9B1W - chains Y and a of the 54 polymer chains in the assembly; structure by electron microscopy, 3.26 A resolution.

Chain Y:
Molecule: 23S rRNA
From: Mycolicibacterium smegmatis
Sequence (2951 nucleotides; each row starts with the number of its first residue; note: 168 numbers in that range are skipped by the numbering (no residue carries them; nothing is unmodelled there)):
     2 AAGUGUUUAA GGGCGCAUGG UGGAUGCCUU GGCACUGGGA GCCGAUGAAG GACGUAGGAG
    62 GCUGCGAUAA GCCUCGGGGA GCUGUCAACC GAGCGUUGAU CCGAGGAUGU CCGAAUGGGG
   122 AAACCCGGCA CGAGUGAUGU CGUGUCACCA GGCGCUGAAU AUAUAGGCGU CUGGGGGGAA
   182 CGCGGGGAAG UGAAACAUCU CAGUACCCGU AGGAAGAGAA AACAAAAUGU GAUUCCGUGA
   242 GUAGUGGCGA GCGAAAGCGG AGGAUGGCUA AACCGUAUGC AUGUGAUACC GGGUAGGGGU
   302 UGUGUGUGCG GGGUUGUGGG ACCUAUCUUU CCGGCUCUAC CUGGCUGGAG GGCAGUGAGA
   362 AAAUGUUGUG GUUAGCGGAA AUGGCUUGGG AUGGCCUGCC GUAGACGGUG AGAGCCCGGU
   422 ACGUGAAAAC CCGACGUCUG UCUUGAUGGU GUUCCCGAGU AGCAGCGGGC CCGUGGAAUC
   482 UGCUGUGAAU CUGCCGGGAC CACCCGGUAA GCCUGAAUAC UUCCCAGUGA CCGAUAGCGG
   542 AUUAGUACCG UGAGGGAAUG GUGAAAAGUA CCCCGGGAGG GGAGUGAAAG AGUACCUGAA
   602 ACCGUGCGCU UACAAUCCGU CAGAGCCCUC GACGUGUCGU GGGGUGAUGG CGUGCCUUUU
   662 GAAGAAUGAG CCUGCGAGUC AGGGACAUGU CGCGAGGUUA ACCCGGGUGG GGUAGCCGCA
   722 GCGAAAGCGA GUCUGAAUAG GGCGUAUCCA CACAAGAGUG UGUGGUGUAG UGGUGUGUUC
   782 UGGACCCGAA GCGGAGUGAU CUACCCAUGG CCAGGGUGAA GCGCGGGUAA GACCGCGUGG
   842 AGGCCCGAAC CCACUUAGGU UGAAGACUGA GGGGAUGAGC UGUGGGUAGG GGUGAAAGGC
   902 CAAUCAAACU CCGUGAUAGC UGGUUCUCCC CGAAAUGCAU UUAGGUGCAG CGUCGCAUGU
   962 UUCUUGCCGG AGGUAGAGCU ACUGGAUGGC CGAUGGGCCC CACAGGGUUA CUGACGUCAG
  1022 CCAAACUCCG AAUGCCGGUA AGUCCAAGAG UGCGGCAGUG AGACGGCGGG GGAUAAGCUC
  1082 CGUGCGUCGA GAGGGAAACA GCCCAGAUCG CCGGCUAAGG CCCCUAAGCG UGUGCUAAGU
  1142 GGAAAAGGAU GUGCAGUCGC GAAGACAACC AGGAGGUUGG CUUAGAAGCA GCCACCCUUG
  1202 AAAGAGUGCG UAAUAGCUCA CUGGUCAAGU GAUUGUGCGC CGAUAAUGUA GCGGGGCUCA
  1262 AGCACACCGC CGAAGCCGCG GCAGCCAACG UGUUGGCUGG GUAGGGGAGC GUCCUGCAUC
  1322 CGGUGAAGCC GCCGAGUGAU CGAGUGGUGG AGGGUGUGGG AGUGAGAAUG CAGGCAUGAG
  1382 UAGCGAUUAG GCAAGUGAGA ACCUUGCCCG CCGAAAGACC AAGGGUUCCU GGGCCAGGCC
  1442 AGUCCGCCCA GGGUGAGUCG GGACCUAAGG CGAGGCCGAC AGGCGUAGUC GAUGGACAAC
  1502 GGGUUGAUAU UCCCGUACCC GUGUAUGUGC GUCCAUGAUG
  1629 GUAGUCAAGC GAUGGGGUGA CGCAGGAAGG UAGCCGUACC GGUCAGUGGU AAUACCGGGG
  1689 UAAGCCUGUA GGGAGUCAGA UAGGUAAAUC CGUCUGGCAU AUAUCCUGAG AGGUGAUGCA
  1749 UAGCCGAGUG AGGCGAAUUC GGUGAUCCUA UGCUGCCGAG AAAAGCCUCU AGCGAGGACA
  1809 UACACGGCCC GUACCCCAAA CCAACACAGG UGGUCAGGUA GAGAAUACUA AGGCGUACGA
  1869 GUGAACUAUG GUUAAGGAAC UCGGCAAAAU GCCCCCGUAA CUUCGGGAGA AGGGGGACCC
  1929 ACAUGGCGUG UAAGCCUUUA CGGCCCAAGC GUGAGUGGGU GGCACAAACC AGUGAGAAGC
  1989 GACUGUUUAC UAAAAACACA GGUCCGUGCG AAGUCGCAAG ACGAUGUAUA CGGACUGACG
  2049 CCUGCCCGGU GCUGGAAGGU UAAGAGGACC CGUUAACUCC CUUUGGGGGU GAAGCGGAGA
  2109 AUUUAAGCCC CAGUAAACGG CGGUGGUAAC UAUAACCAUC CUAAGGUAGC GAAAUUCCUU
  2169 GUCGGGUAAG UUCCGACCUG CACGAAUGGC GUAACGACUU CUCAACUGUC UCAACCAUAG
  2229 ACUCGGCGAA AUUGCACUAC GAGUAAAGAU GCUCGUUACG CGCGGCAGGA CGAAAAGACC
  2289 CCGGGACCUU CACUACAACU UGGUAUUGGU GCUCGAU
  2407 CGUAUUGGGC CUCUAACCUC GGACCGUAUA UCCGGUUCAG GGACAGUGCC UGGUGGGUAG
  2467 UUUAACUGGG GCGGUUGCCU CCUAAAAUGU AACGGAGGCG CCCAAAGGUU CCCUCAACCU
  2527 GGACGGCAAU CAGGUGUUGA GUGUAAGUGC ACAAGGGAGC UUGACUGCGA GACGGACAUG
  2587 UCGAGCAGGG ACGAAAGUCG GGACUAGUGA UCCGGCACCU CUGAGUGGAA GGGGUGUCGC
  2647 UCAACGGAUA AAAGGUACCC CGGGGAUAAC AGGCUGAUCU UCCCCAAGAG UCCAUAUCGA
  2707 CGGGAUGGUU UGGCACCUCG AUGUCGGCUC GUCGCAUCCU GGGGCUGGAG CAGGUCCCAA
  2767 GGGUUGGGCU GUUCGCCCAU UAAAGCGGCA CGCGAGCUGG GUUUAGAACG UCGUGAGACA
  2827 GUUCGGUCUC UAUCCGCCGC GCGCGUCAGA AGCUUGAGGA AACCUGUCCC UAGUACGAGA
  2887 GGACCGGGAC GGACGAACCU CUGGUAUACC AGUUGUCCCA CCAGGGGCAC GGCUGGAUAG
  2947 CCACGUUCGG ACAGGAUAAC CGCUGAAAGC AUCUAAGCGG GAAACCUCUU CCAAGACCAG
  3007 GCUUCUCACC CUCUAGGAGG GAUAAGGCCC CCCGCAGACC ACGGGAUUGA UAGACCAGAC
  3067 CUGGAAGCCU AGUAAUAGGU GCAGGGAACU GGCACUAACC GGCCGAAAAC UUAC
Bound ions: Mg2+ site 1 near U7 (its only coordinating residue here); Mg2+ site 2: G13, G14; Mg2+ site 3: G77, G78; Mg2+ site 4: U109, G110; Mg2+ site 5: A116, U117; Mg2+ site 6 near U117 (its only coordinating residue here); Mg2+ site 7: G152, G153; Mg2+ site 8: U163, A164; Mg2+ site 9: G191, U2467; Mg2+ site 10: A195, A196; Mg2+ site 11: A196, C197; Mg2+ site 12 near G204 (its only coordinating residue here); 288 more Mg2+ sites not listed

Chain a:
Name: Large ribosomal subunit protein uL3
From: Mycolicibacterium smegmatis
UniProt: A0QSD1 (RL3_MYCS2); residues 2-215 here = UniProt positions 2-215
Chain sequence (214 residues; each row starts with the number of its first residue):
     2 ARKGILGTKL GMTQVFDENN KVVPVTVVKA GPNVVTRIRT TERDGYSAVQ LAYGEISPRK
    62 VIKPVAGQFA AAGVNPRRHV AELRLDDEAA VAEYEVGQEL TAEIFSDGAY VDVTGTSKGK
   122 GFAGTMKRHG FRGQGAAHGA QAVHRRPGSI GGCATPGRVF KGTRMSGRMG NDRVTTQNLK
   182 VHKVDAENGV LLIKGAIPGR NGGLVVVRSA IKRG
Bound ions: Mg2+: His-145 (shared with A1876(Y) of chain Y)

Chain Y / chain a interface:
Contacting residue pairs - 117 pairs, chain Y then chain a:
  G859(Y) with Gln-142(a), phosphate contact
  U1248(Y) with Pro-157(a), base contact; Arg-159(a), hydrogen bond to the base
  A1872(Y) with Phe-123(a), hydrogen bond to the sugar
  A1873(Y) with Gly-125(a), sugar contact
  C1874(Y) with Arg-146(a), salt bridge to the phosphate
  U1875(Y) with Ala-143(a), phosphate contact; Val-144(a), phosphate contact; His-145(a), hydrogen bond to the phosphate; Arg-146(a), hydrogen bond to the phosphate
  A1876(Y) with Ala-143(a), hydrogen bond to the phosphate; His-145(a), phosphate contact
  U1889(Y) with His-139(a), base contact
  C1893(Y) with His-139(a), hydrogen bond to the base
  U2217(Y) with Ala-138(a), sugar contact; His-139(a), sugar contact
  C2218(Y) with Ala-137(a), phosphate contact
  A2221(Y) with Met-127(a), sugar contact
  A2222(Y) with Met-127(a), phosphate contact; Arg-146(a), salt bridge to the phosphate
  C2248(Y) with Arg-159(a), hydrogen bond to the phosphate
  G2249(Y) with Arg-159(a), salt bridge to the phosphate
  G2273(Y) with Ser-167(a), sugar contact
  C2274(Y) with Ile-151(a), sugar contact; Met-166(a), sugar contact
  A2275(Y) with Arg-147(a), salt bridge to the phosphate
  G2276(Y) with Ile-151(a), phosphate contact; Gly-152(a), sugar contact; Gly-153(a), hydrogen bond to the sugar; Gly-158(a), base contact
  G2277(Y) with Cys-154(a), hydrogen bond to the phosphate; Ala-155(a), sugar contact
  C2734(Y) with Gln-135(a), sugar contact
  U2735(Y) with Arg-133(a), salt bridge to the phosphate; Gly-134(a), sugar contact; Pro-148(a), hydrogen bond to the sugar; Ser-150(a), base contact
  C2736(Y) with Phe-132(a), sugar contact; Arg-133(a), phosphate contact; Ser-150(a), base contact
  G2737(Y) with Arg-165(a), salt bridge to the phosphate
  C2795(Y) with Thr-156(a), hydrogen bond to the sugar
  A2796(Y) with Cys-154(a), hydrogen bond to the base; Ala-155(a), base contact; Thr-156(a), hydrogen bond to the phosphate
  G2798(Y) with Gly-153(a), sugar contact
  C2799(Y) with Ser-150(a), hydrogen bond to the base
  G2802(Y) with Val-144(a), sugar contact; Gly-149(a), base contact; Ser-150(a), hydrogen bond to the base
  C2803(Y) with Gly-140(a), sugar contact; Gln-142(a), phosphate contact; Val-144(a), sugar contact
  U2804(Y) with Gly-140(a), sugar contact
  G2842(Y) with Val-160(a), sugar contact
  C2843(Y) with Val-160(a), sugar contact; Lys-162(a), phosphate contact; Gly-163(a), phosphate contact
  C2844(Y) with Arg-129(a), hydrogen bond to the sugar; Lys-162(a), salt bridge to the phosphate; Gly-163(a), phosphate contact; Met-166(a), sugar contact; Ser-167(a), hydrogen bond to the sugar; Gly-168(a), sugar contact
  G2845(Y) with Arg-129(a), salt bridge to the phosphate; Arg-169(a), sugar contact
  C2846(Y) with Arg-169(a), sugar contact
  C2859(Y) with Arg-40(a), hydrogen bond to the sugar; Val-81(a), sugar contact; Glu-83(a), hydrogen bond to the sugar
  U2860(Y) with Tyr-47(a), hydrogen bond to the sugar; Glu-83(a), phosphate contact
  U2861(Y) with Tyr-47(a), sugar contact; Arg-85(a), phosphate contact
  G2862(Y) with Arg-85(a), salt bridge to the phosphate
  A2903(Y) with Pro-199(a), sugar contact
  C2904(Y) with Lys-119(a), phosphate contact; Ala-197(a), sugar contact; Ile-198(a), sugar contact; Gly-200(a), phosphate contact
  U2906(Y) with Met-13(a), sugar contact; Gln-15(a), hydrogen bond to the sugar; Pro-25(a), base contact
  C2947(Y) with Lys-119(a), salt bridge to the phosphate; Lys-121(a), phosphate contact
  C2948(Y) with Lys-121(a), salt bridge to the phosphate; Lys-128(a), salt bridge to the phosphate
  U2952(Y) with Pro-25(a), sugar contact
  U2953(Y) with Gly-196(a), sugar contact
  C2954(Y) with Asn-179(a), hydrogen bond to the phosphate
  G2955(Y) with Asn-179(a), hydrogen bond to the phosphate
  A2957(Y) with Lys-213(a), hydrogen bond to the base
  U2995(Y) with Gln-178(a), hydrogen bond to the sugar
  U2996(Y) with Thr-176(a), hydrogen bond to the phosphate
  C2997(Y) with Arg-174(a), salt bridge to the phosphate; Thr-176(a), phosphate contact
  C3008(Y) with Arg-38(a), hydrogen bond to the sugar; Arg-44(a), phosphate contact
  U3009(Y) with Arg-38(a), salt bridge to the phosphate; Arg-44(a), salt bridge to the phosphate
  U3010(Y) with Pro-65(a), hydrogen bond to the sugar
  A3031(Y) with Lys-64(a), salt bridge to the phosphate
  G3032(Y) with Ile-63(a), phosphate contact; Lys-64(a), salt bridge to the phosphate
  C3041(Y) with Arg-201(a), sugar contact
  A3042(Y) with Lys-119(a), phosphate contact; Gly-120(a), hydrogen bond to the phosphate; Arg-201(a), salt bridge to the phosphate
  G3043(Y) with Gly-120(a), phosphate contact; Lys-121(a), phosphate contact; Gly-122(a), hydrogen bond to the phosphate; Arg-169(a), phosphate contact
  A3044(Y) with Phe-123(a), phosphate contact; Arg-169(a), salt bridge to the phosphate
  G3051(Y) with Lys-61(a), phosphate contact
  A3052(Y) with Lys-61(a), salt bridge to the phosphate
  U3054(Y) with Arg-60(a), hydrogen bond to the base
Interface residues without a listed pair, chain Y (79 interface residues in all): A858, U861, G1891, G2256, U2835, A2857, G2858, A2902, C2905, G2956, C2998, G3007, C3011, G3050
Interface residues without a listed pair, chain a (87 interface residues in all): Thr-14, Asp-45, Val-66, Gly-68, Gln-69, Arg-79, Ser-118, Ala-124, Thr-126, Gly-136, Ala-141, Thr-164, Asn-172, Val-175, Thr-177, Leu-180, Lys-195, Ile-212

In short:
Chain Y and chain a form an interface of 79 and 87 residues respectively, with 31 hydrogen bonds and 20 salt
bridges. Among the polar pairs are U1248(Y)/Arg-159(a), C1893(Y)/His-139(a) and A2796(Y)/Cys-154(a). G13(Y)
and G14(Y) form the Mg2+ site 2.
Here chain Y is 23S rRNA and chain a is Large ribosomal subunit protein uL3, both from Mycolicibacterium
smegmatis. Entry 9B1W (HWS19 strain WT mycobacterial ribosome) was determined by electron microscopy.
